PDB entry 1B97 | X-ray diffraction, 1.90 A resolution | chains A and B of the 4 polymer chains in the assembly

[Chain A (and B)]
Molecule: Restriction endonuclease ecorv
From: Escherichia coli
Notes: EC 3.1.21.4; chain B of this document is another copy of the same molecule, construct and numbering; everything in this record applies to it too
UniProtKB: P04390 (T2E5_ECOLI); residues 2-245 here correspond to UniProt positions 1-244 (UniProt number = residue number - 1)
Chain sequence (244 residues; each row starts with the number of its first residue):
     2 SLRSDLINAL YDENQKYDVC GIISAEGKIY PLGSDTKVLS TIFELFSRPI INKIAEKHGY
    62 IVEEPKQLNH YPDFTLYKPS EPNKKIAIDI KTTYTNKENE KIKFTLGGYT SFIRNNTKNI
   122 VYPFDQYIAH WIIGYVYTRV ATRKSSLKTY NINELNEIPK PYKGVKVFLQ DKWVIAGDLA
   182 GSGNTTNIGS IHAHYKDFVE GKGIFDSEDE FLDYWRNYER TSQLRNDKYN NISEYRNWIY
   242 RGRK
Differences from the reference sequence: engineered mutation Leu69 (Gln68 in P04390)

[How chain A and chain B interact]
Pairs across the interface - 86 pairs, chain A then chain B:
  Glu14(A) - Lys29(B)  salt bridge
  Glu14(A) - Tyr31(B)  hydrogen bond
  Lys17(A) - Glu27(B)
  Tyr18(A) - Ser25(B)
  Tyr18(A) - Glu27(B)
  Tyr18(A) - Lys29(B)
  Tyr18(A) - Tyr31(B)
  Asp19(A) - Ser25(B)
  Asp19(A) - Ala26(B)  hydrogen bond (backbone-backbone)
  Asp19(A) - Glu27(B)  hydrogen bond (backbone-side chain)
  Val20(A) - Ile23(B)  hydrophobic
  Val20(A) - Ile24(B)
  Val20(A) - Ser25(B)
  Cys21(A) - Ile24(B)  hydrogen bond (backbone-backbone)
  Cys21(A) - Ser25(B)
  Cys21(A) - Ala26(B)
  Gly22(A) - Ile23(B)
  Gly22(A) - Ile24(B)  hydrogen bond (backbone-backbone)
  Ile23(A) - Val20(B)  hydrophobic
  Ile23(A) - Gly22(B)
  Ile23(A) - Ile43(B)
  Ile23(A) - Leu46(B)  hydrophobic
  Ile24(A) - Val20(B)
  Ile24(A) - Cys21(B)  hydrogen bond (backbone-backbone)
  Ile24(A) - Gly22(B)  hydrogen bond (backbone-backbone)
  Ile24(A) - Leu156(B)  hydrophobic
  Ser25(A) - Asp19(B)
  Ser25(A) - Val20(B)
  Ser25(A) - Cys21(B)
  Ser25(A) - Leu156(B)
  Ala26(A) - Asp19(B)  hydrogen bond (backbone-backbone)
  Ala26(A) - Cys21(B)
  Ala26(A) - Leu156(B)
  Ala26(A) - Asn157(B)
  Ala26(A) - Lys161(B)
  Glu27(A) - Lys17(B)
  Glu27(A) - Tyr18(B)
  Glu27(A) - Asp19(B)  hydrogen bond (side chain-backbone)
  Lys29(A) - Glu14(B)  salt bridge
  Lys29(A) - Tyr18(B)
  Tyr31(A) - Glu14(B)  hydrogen bond
  Tyr31(A) - Tyr18(B)
  Tyr31(A) - Phe47(B)
  Tyr31(A) - Pro50(B)  hydrophobic
  Pro32(A) - Leu46(B)
  Leu33(A) - Leu46(B)
  Gly34(A) - Leu46(B)
  Thr37(A) - Leu69(B)
  Lys38(A) - Lys38(B)
  Lys38(A) - Ser41(B)  hydrogen bond
  Lys38(A) - Thr42(B)  hydrogen bond
  Val39(A) - Thr42(B)
  Ser41(A) - Lys38(B)
  Thr42(A) - Lys38(B)
  Thr42(A) - Thr42(B)  hydrogen bond
  Ile43(A) - Ile23(B)  hydrophobic
  Leu46(A) - Tyr31(B)
  Leu46(A) - Pro32(B)
  Leu46(A) - Gly34(B)
  Phe47(A) - Tyr31(B)
  Arg49(A) - Ser146(B)
  Arg49(A) - Ser147(B)  hydrogen bond (side chain-backbone)
  Arg49(A) - Leu148(B)
  Pro50(A) - Tyr31(B)  hydrophobic
  Pro50(A) - Leu148(B)
  Pro50(A) - Thr150(B)
  Asn53(A) - Leu148(B)
  Lys67(A) - Arg144(B)
  Leu69(A) - Asp36(B)
  Leu69(A) - Arg140(B)
  Arg140(A) - Lys67(B)
  Arg140(A) - Leu69(B)
  Thr143(A) - Arg49(B)
  Ser147(A) - Arg49(B)  hydrogen bond (backbone-side chain)
  Leu148(A) - Arg49(B)
  Leu148(A) - Pro50(B)
  Leu148(A) - Asn53(B)
  Leu148(A) - Glu65(B)
  Ile153(A) - Ile153(B)  hydrophobic
  Leu156(A) - Ile24(B)  hydrophobic
  Leu156(A) - Ser25(B)
  Leu156(A) - Ala26(B)
  Leu156(A) - Gly28(B)
  Leu156(A) - Ile153(B)  hydrophobic
  Asn157(A) - Ala26(B)  hydrogen bond (side chain-backbone)
  Asn185(A) - Asn185(B)  hydrogen bond (backbone-side chain)
Other interface residues (no listed pair), chain A (45 interface residues in all): Gly28, Ile30, Asp36, Glu65, Lys149, Thr150, Thr186
Other interface residues (no listed pair), chain B (47 interface residues in all): Ile30, Leu33, Val39, Lys145, Lys149, Thr186

[Overview]
45 residues of chain A face 47 of chain B across their interface, with 17 hydrogen bonds and 2 salt bridges.
Polar contacts include Glu14(A)-Lys29(B), Glu14(A)-Tyr31(B) and Asp19(A)-Glu27(B).
Both chains are Restriction endonuclease ecorv (Escherichia coli). Entry 1B97 (Analysis of a mutational
hot-spot in the ecorv restriction endonuclease: A catalytic role for a main ...) was determined by X-ray
diffraction (same publication as 1B94, 1B95 and 1B96).
